Entry 7XFZ (electron microscopy, 3.00 A resolution); this record covers chains A and F of the 8 polymer chains in the assembly.

== Chain A ==
Protein: Csf1
From: Pseudomonas aeruginosa
Chain sequence (253 residues; numbered -9 to 243; the number before each row is that of its first residue; numbers below 1 keep their minus sign (His-9 is residue -9)):
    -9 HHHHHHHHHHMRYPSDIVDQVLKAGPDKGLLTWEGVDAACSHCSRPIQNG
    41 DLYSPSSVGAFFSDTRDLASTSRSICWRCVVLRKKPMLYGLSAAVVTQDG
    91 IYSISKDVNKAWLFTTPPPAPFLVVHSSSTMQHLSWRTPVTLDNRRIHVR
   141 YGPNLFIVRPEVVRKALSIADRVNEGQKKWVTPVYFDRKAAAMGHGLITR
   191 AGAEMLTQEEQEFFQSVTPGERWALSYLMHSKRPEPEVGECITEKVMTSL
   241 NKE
Not modelled in the structure: -9 to 0, 242-243
Ion coordination: Zn2+: Cys30, Cys66, Cys69

== Chain F ==
Molecule: TS
Sequence (36 nucleotides; each row starts with the number of its first residue):
     1 CTGCCGCACTTGCGGTGTTGCTCCAGAAAGGGTGTT
Not modelled in the structure: 1-13

== Chain A / chain F interface ==
Pairs across the interface (11):
  Phe51(A) with DA27(F), sugar contact
  Arg73(A) with DA28(F), salt bridge to the phosphate
  Lys75(A) with DA28(F), phosphate contact; DA29(F), phosphate contact
  Leu78(A) with DA28(F), sugar contact
  Ser119(A) with DG26(F), hydrogen bond to the phosphate
  Thr120(A) with DG26(F), base contact
  Met121(A) with DG26(F), base contact; DA27(F), base contact
  His123(A) with DA27(F), hydrogen bond to the phosphate; DA28(F), salt bridge to the phosphate
Interface residues without a listed pair, chain A (12 interface residues in all): Val48, Ser53, Lys74, Gln122

== Overview ==
The interface between chain A and chain F involves 12 residues on one side and 4 on the other; the contacts
include 2 hydrogen bonds and 2 salt bridges. Among the polar pairs are Ser119(A)-DG26(F), His123(A)-DA27(F)
and Arg73(A)-DA28(F).
Chain A is Csf1 (Pseudomonas aeruginosa) and chain F is TS; the structure, CryoEM structure of type IV-A
Csf-crRNAsp14-dsDNA ternary complex, was determined by electron microscopy, deposited together with 7XF1,
7XG0, 7XG1, 7XG2, 7XG3 and 7XG4.
